PDB entry 8Z83 | electron microscopy, 2.60 A resolution | chains F and G of the 36 polymer chains in the assembly

# Chain F
Molecule: Antenna complex, alpha/beta subunit
From: Halorhodospira halophila
UniProtKB: A1WWW5 (A1WWW5_HALHL); residue numbers follow UniProt; this construct covers 1-64
Chain sequence (64 residues; each row starts with the number of its first residue):
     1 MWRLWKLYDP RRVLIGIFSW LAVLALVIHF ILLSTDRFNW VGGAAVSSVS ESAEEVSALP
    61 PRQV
Unresolved in the structure: 47-64
Ligand contacts:
  - bacteriochlorophyll a (BCL), molecule 1: Met1, Leu4, Ile17
  - bacteriochlorophyll a (BCL), molecule 2: Leu4, Tyr8, Val13, Gly16, Ile17, Trp20, Ile28
  - bacteriochlorophyll a (BCL), molecule 3: Phe18, Leu21, Ala22, Ala25, His29, Leu32, Trp40
  - bacteriochlorophyll a (BCL), molecule 4: Leu21, Leu24, Ala25, Ile28, His29, Leu32, Phe38
  - bacteriochlorophyll a (BCL), molecule 5: Ala22, Ala25, Leu26, His29, Phe30, Trp40, Val41
  - spirilloxanthin (CRT): Leu14, Ile17, Phe18, Trp20, Leu21, Leu24, Val27, Ile28, Ile31

# Chain G
Molecule: Antenna complex, alpha/beta subunit
From: Halorhodospira halophila
UniProtKB: A1WWW6 (A1WWW6_HALHL); residues 1-75 here = UniProt positions 1-75
Chain sequence (75 residues; numbered 1 to 75; the number before each row is that of its first residue):
     1 MADNMSLTGL SDEEAKEFHS IFMQSFLIFT AVAVVAHFLA WAWRPWIPGA EGYGSVIEGV
    61 HNVTAAVSQI APLAG
Unresolved in the structure: 1-6, 54-75
Ligand contacts:
  - bacteriochlorophyll a (BCL), molecule 1: Ile21, Gln24, Ser25, Ile28, Phe29, Val32, Ala33, Ala36, His37, Ala40, Trp43
  - bacteriochlorophyll a (BCL), molecule 2: Phe26, Phe29, Thr30, Ala33, His37, Ala40, Trp46
  - spirilloxanthin (CRT): Glu14, Glu17, Phe18, Ile21, Phe22, Ser25, Phe26, Phe29

# Interface between chain F and chain G
Residue-residue contacts - 35 pairs, chain F then chain G:
  Met1(F) - His19(G)
  Trp2(F) - Asp12(G)
  Trp2(F) - Ala15(G)
  Trp2(F) - Lys16(G)
  Trp2(F) - His19(G)
  Trp5(F) - Leu10(G)
  Trp5(F) - Ala15(G)
  Trp5(F) - Phe18(G)  hydrophobic
  Trp5(F) - His19(G)  hydrogen bond
  Trp5(F) - Phe22(G)  hydrophobic
  Lys6(F) - Thr8(G)
  Lys6(F) - Leu10(G)
  Lys6(F) - Asp12(G)  salt bridge
  Lys6(F) - Ala15(G)
  Asp9(F) - Leu7(G)
  Asp9(F) - Thr8(G)
  Pro10(F) - Leu7(G)
  Pro10(F) - Leu10(G)  hydrophobic
  Pro10(F) - Phe18(G)  hydrophobic
  Arg11(F) - Leu7(G)
  Arg11(F) - Thr8(G)
  Leu14(F) - Phe18(G)  hydrophobic
  Ile17(F) - Phe22(G)  hydrophobic
  Leu21(F) - Phe29(G)  hydrophobic
  Arg37(F) - Trp43(G)
  Arg37(F) - Arg44(G)  hydrogen bond (backbone-side chain)
  Arg37(F) - Pro45(G)  hydrogen bond (side chain-backbone)
  Arg37(F) - Tyr53(G)
  Phe38(F) - Trp43(G)
  Phe38(F) - Arg44(G)
  Phe38(F) - Pro45(G)
  Phe38(F) - Trp46(G)  hydrophobic
  Trp40(F) - Trp43(G)  hydrophobic
  Ala44(F) - Arg44(G)  hydrogen bond (backbone-side chain)
  Val46(F) - Arg44(G)
Interface residues without a listed pair, chain F (17 interface residues in all): Asp36, Ala45

# Summary
17 residues of chain F and 15 residues of chain G are in contact, with 4 hydrogen bonds and 1 salt bridge.
Polar pairs include Lys6(F)-Asp12(G), Trp5(F)-His19(G) and Arg37(F)-Arg44(G). 2 bacteriochlorophyll a
molecules and one spirilloxanthin molecule are bound between chain F and chain G.
Here chain F is Antenna complex, alpha/beta subunit and chain G is Antenna complex, alpha/beta subunit, both
from Halorhodospira halophila. Entry 8Z83 (Photosynthetic LH1-RC complex from the purple bacterium
Halorhodospira halophila) was determined by electron microscopy, deposited together with 8Z82.
